PDB entry 1Q19 | X-ray diffraction, 2.40 A resolution | chains A and B of the 4 polymer chains in the assembly

# Chain A (and B)
Name: CarA
From: Pectobacterium carotovorum
Notes: chain B of this document is another copy of the same molecule, construct and numbering; everything in this record applies to it too
UniProt: Q9XB61 (Q9XB61_ERWCA); residues 1-503 here = UniProt positions 1-503
Sequence (503 residues; each row starts with the number of its first residue):
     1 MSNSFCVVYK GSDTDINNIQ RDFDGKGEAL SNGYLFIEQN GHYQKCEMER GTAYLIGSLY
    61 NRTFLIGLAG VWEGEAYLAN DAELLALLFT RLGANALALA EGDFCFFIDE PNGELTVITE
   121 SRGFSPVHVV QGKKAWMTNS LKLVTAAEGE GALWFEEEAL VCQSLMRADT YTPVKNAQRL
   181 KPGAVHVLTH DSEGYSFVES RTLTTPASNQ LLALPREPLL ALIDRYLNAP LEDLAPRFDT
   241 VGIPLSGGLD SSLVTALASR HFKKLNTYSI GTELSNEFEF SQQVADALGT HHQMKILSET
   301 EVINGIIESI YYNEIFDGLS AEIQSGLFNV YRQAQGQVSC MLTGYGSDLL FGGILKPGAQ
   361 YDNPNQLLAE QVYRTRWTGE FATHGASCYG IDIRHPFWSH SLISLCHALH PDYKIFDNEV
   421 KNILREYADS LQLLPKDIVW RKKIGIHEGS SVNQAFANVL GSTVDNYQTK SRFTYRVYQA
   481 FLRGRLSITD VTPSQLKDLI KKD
Not modelled in the structure: 1, 502-503
Bound ions: Mg2+: Ile444 (together with AMP-CPP)
Residues lining bound ligands:
  - AMP-CPP (APC; diphosphomethylphosphonic acid adenosyl ester): Pro244, Leu245, Ser246, Gly248, Leu249, Asp250, Ser251, Tyr268, Ser269, Ile270, Glu277, Leu327, Val330, Thr343, Gly344, Tyr345, Asp348, Lys421, Lys442, Lys443, Ile444, Gly445, Ile446
  - (2S,5S)-5-carboxymethylproline (SSC): Leu319, Ser320, Ile323, Tyr345, Gly346, Ser347, Asp348, Leu349, Gln371, Arg374, Thr375, Glu380

# Chain A / chain B interface
Pairs across the interface (43; chain A residue first):
  Trp154(A) - Leu160(B)  hydrophobic
  Glu156(A) - Trp154(B)
  Glu156(A) - Lys175(B)  salt bridge
  Leu160(A) - Trp154(B)  hydrophobic
  Met166(A) - Tyr195(B)
  Arg167(A) - Tyr195(B)
  Ala168(A) - Tyr195(B)  hydrophobic
  Thr170(A) - Phe197(B)
  Lys175(A) - Glu156(B)  salt bridge
  Lys175(A) - Lys175(B)
  Lys181(A) - Asp191(B)  salt bridge
  Lys181(A) - Phe197(B)
  His190(A) - Pro206(B)
  Asp191(A) - Lys181(B)  salt bridge
  Asp191(A) - Pro206(B)
  Asp191(A) - Tyr373(B)  hydrogen bond
  Ser192(A) - Pro206(B)
  Ser192(A) - Tyr373(B)
  Glu193(A) - Ala369(B)
  Glu193(A) - Glu370(B)
  Glu193(A) - Tyr373(B)
  Tyr195(A) - Met166(B)
  Tyr195(A) - Arg167(B)  hydrogen bond (side chain-backbone)
  Tyr195(A) - Ala168(B)  hydrophobic
  Tyr195(A) - Tyr373(B)
  Phe197(A) - Thr170(B)
  Phe197(A) - Lys181(B)
  Phe197(A) - Ser200(B)
  Glu199(A) - Ser200(B)
  Glu199(A) - Arg201(B)
  Glu199(A) - Thr202(B)  hydrogen bond (side chain-backbone)
  Ser200(A) - Phe197(B)
  Ser200(A) - Glu199(B)
  Arg201(A) - Glu199(B)
  Thr202(A) - Glu199(B)  hydrogen bond (backbone-side chain)
  Pro206(A) - His190(B)
  Pro206(A) - Asp191(B)
  Pro206(A) - Ser192(B)
  Ala369(A) - Glu193(B)
  Glu370(A) - Glu193(B)
  Tyr373(A) - Asp191(B)  hydrogen bond
  Tyr373(A) - Glu193(B)
  Tyr373(A) - Tyr195(B)
Interface residues without a listed pair, chain A (26 interface residues in all): Glu157, Gln163, Asp169
Interface residues without a listed pair, chain B (25 interface residues in all): Glu157, Asp169

# Overview
26 residues of chain A and 25 residues of chain B are in contact, with 5 hydrogen bonds and 4 salt bridges.
Polar contacts include Glu156(A)-Lys175(B), Lys181(A)-Asp191(B) and Asp191(A)-Tyr373(B). Bound to chain A:
AMP-CPP and (2S,5S)-5-carboxymethylproline.
Chain A and chain B are both CarA (Pectobacterium carotovorum); the structure, Carbapenam Synthetase, was
determined by X-ray diffraction.
